PDB entry 2FMQ | X-ray diffraction, 2.20 A resolution | chains C and A of the 4 polymer chains in the assembly

Chain C:
Molecule: 10-nt DNA strand
Sequence (10 nucleotides; each row starts with the number of its first residue):
     1 GCTGATGCGC
Bound ions: Na+: DG9 (shared with Thr101(A), Val103(A), Ile106(A) of chain A)

Chain A:
Name: DNA Polymerase Beta
Source organism: Homo sapiens
Notes: EC 2.7.7.7
Reference sequence: P06746 (DPOLB_HUMAN); residues 2-335 here correspond to UniProt positions 1-334 (UniProt number = residue number - 1)
Sequence (335 residues; row label = number of the first residue in the row):
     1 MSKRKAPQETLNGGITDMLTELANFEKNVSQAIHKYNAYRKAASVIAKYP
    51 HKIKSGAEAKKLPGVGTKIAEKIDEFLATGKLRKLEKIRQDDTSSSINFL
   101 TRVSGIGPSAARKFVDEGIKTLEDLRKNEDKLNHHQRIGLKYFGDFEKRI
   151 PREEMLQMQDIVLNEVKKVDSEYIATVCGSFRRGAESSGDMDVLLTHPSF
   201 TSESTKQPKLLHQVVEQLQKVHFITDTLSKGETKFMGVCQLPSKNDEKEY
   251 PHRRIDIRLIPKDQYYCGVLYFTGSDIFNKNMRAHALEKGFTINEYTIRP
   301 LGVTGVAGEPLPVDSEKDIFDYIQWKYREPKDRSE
Disordered / not traced: 1-9
Swiss-Prot annotation at these positions:
  - binding site (K(+)): Lys61
  - binding site (Na(+)): Lys61
Bound ions: Na+ site 1: Lys60, Leu62, Val65 (shared with 1 residue of chain D); Na+ site 2: Thr101, Val103, Ile106 (shared with DG9(C) of chain C); Mg2+: Asp190, Asp192 (together with DUP); Na+ site 3: Asp190, Asp192, Asp256 (together with DUP)
Small-molecule neighbours: DUP (2'-deoxyuridine 5'-alpha,beta-imido-triphosphate): Gly179, Ser180, Arg183, Ser188, Gly189, Asp190, Asp192, Tyr271, Phe272, Thr273, Gly274, Ser275, Asp276, Asn279
Reported in the primary citation:
  - Na+ coordination: Asp190, Asp192, Asp256
  - Mg2+ coordination: Asp190, Asp192
  - mutagenesis - D256A: abolished catalytic activity (citing earlier work)

Interface between chain C and chain A:
Pairs across the interface (19; chain C residue first):
  DG7(C) - Ser109(A)  phosphate contact
  DC8(C) - Gly105(A)  phosphate contact
  DC8(C) - Gly107(A)  hydrogen bond to the phosphate
  DC8(C) - Pro108(A)  phosphate contact
  DC8(C) - Ser109(A)  hydrogen bond to the phosphate
  DC8(C) - Ala110(A)  hydrogen bond to the phosphate
  DG9(C) - Val103(A)  phosphate contact
  DG9(C) - Ser104(A)  phosphate contact
  DG9(C) - Gly105(A)  hydrogen bond to the phosphate
  DG9(C) - Ile106(A)  hydrogen bond to the phosphate
  DG9(C) - Gly107(A)  phosphate contact
  DG9(C) - His135(A)  sugar contact
  DG9(C) - Met236(A)  phosphate contact
  DC10(C) - Asp192(A)  phosphate contact
  DC10(C) - Met236(A)  sugar contact
  DC10(C) - Arg254(A)  salt bridge to the phosphate
  DC10(C) - Asp256(A)  sugar contact
  DC10(C) - Tyr271(A)  hydrogen bond to the base
  DC10(C) - Phe272(A)  phosphate contact
Also at the interface, not in a pair above, chain A (16 interface residues in all): Asp190

Summary:
4 residues of chain C face 16 of chain A across their interface; the contacts include 6 hydrogen bonds and 1
salt bridge. Polar contacts include DC10(C)-Tyr271(A), DC8(C)-Gly107(A) and DC8(C)-Ser109(A). Ligands of chain
A: compound DUP. From the paper: D256A of chain A abolishes catalytic activity; Na+ coordination by Asp190(A),
Asp192(A) and Asp256(A).
Chain C is a 10-nt DNA strand and chain A is DNA Polymerase Beta (Homo sapiens); the structure, Sodium in
active site of DNA Polymerase Beta, was determined by X-ray diffraction (same publication as 2FMP and 2FMS).
